PDB entry 7LFI | X-ray diffraction, 1.70 A resolution | chains A and C of the 3 polymer chains in the assembly

[Chain A]
Molecule: Histocompatibility 2, M region locus 3
From: Mus musculus
Notes: engineered mutation(s): G299 deletion
UniProt: Q31093 (Q31093_MOUSE); aligned to UniProt positions 25-300 over residues 1-276 (the alignment contains insertions or deletions, so no single offset holds)
Sequence (282 residues; numbered 1 to 282; the number before each row is that of its first residue):
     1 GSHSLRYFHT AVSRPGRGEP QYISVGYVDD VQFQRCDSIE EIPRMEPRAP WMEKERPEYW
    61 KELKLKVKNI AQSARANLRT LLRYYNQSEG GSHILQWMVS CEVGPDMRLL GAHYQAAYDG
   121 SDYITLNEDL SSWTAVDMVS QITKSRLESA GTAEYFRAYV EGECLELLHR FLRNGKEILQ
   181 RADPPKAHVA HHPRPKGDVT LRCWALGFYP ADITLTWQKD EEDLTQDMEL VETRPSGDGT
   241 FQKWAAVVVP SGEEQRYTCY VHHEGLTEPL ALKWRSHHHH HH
Disordered / not traced: 276-282
Construct notes: expression tag (277-282)
Cystine bridges: Cys101-Cys164, Cys203-Cys259
Glycans and other covalent adducts: N-acetylglucosamine (NAG) linked to Asn86
Ion coordination: Na+ near Gln96 (its only coordinating residue here)

[Chain C]
Molecule: Heptapeptide from NADH-ubiquinone oxidoreductase chain 1
Notes: EC 7.1.1.2; fragment: First seven amino-terminal residues
UniProt: P03888 (NU1M_MOUSE); numbering as in UniProt (aligned over 1-7)
Sequence (7 residues; numbered 1 to 7; the number before each row is that of its first residue):
     1 MFFINIL
Modified residues: Met1 (N-formylmethionine; FME)

[How chain A and chain C interact]
Residue-residue contacts (42):
  Tyr7(A) - Met1(C)
  His9(A) - Met1(C)
  Tyr22(A) - Met1(C)
  Ser24(A) - Met1(C)
  Leu63(A) - Met1(C)
  Lys66(A) - Met1(C)
  Val67(A) - Met1(C)
  Ile70(A) - Met1(C)
  Ile70(A) - Phe2(C)
  Ile70(A) - Phe3(C)  hydrophobic
  Ser73(A) - Phe3(C)
  Ala74(A) - Phe3(C)  hydrophobic
  Asn77(A) - Phe3(C)
  Asn77(A) - Ile4(C)
  Asn77(A) - Asn5(C)  hydrogen bond
  Asn77(A) - Ile6(C)  hydrogen bond (side chain-backbone)
  Thr80(A) - Leu7(C)
  Leu81(A) - Leu7(C)  hydrophobic
  Tyr84(A) - Leu7(C)  hydrophobic
  Trp97(A) - Phe2(C)  hydrogen bond (side chain-backbone)
  Trp97(A) - Phe3(C)  hydrophobic
  Val99(A) - Met1(C)
  Val99(A) - Phe2(C)
  Tyr114(A) - Phe2(C)
  Tyr114(A) - Phe3(C)
  Tyr114(A) - Ile4(C)  hydrogen bond (side chain-backbone)
  Tyr123(A) - Ile6(C)  hydrophobic
  Trp133(A) - Ile4(C)  hydrophobic
  Val139(A) - Leu7(C)  hydrophobic
  Ile142(A) - Leu7(C)  hydrophobic
  Thr143(A) - Ile6(C)  hydrogen bond (side chain-backbone)
  Thr143(A) - Leu7(C)
  Arg146(A) - Asn5(C)  hydrogen bond (side chain-backbone)
  Arg146(A) - Ile6(C)  hydrogen bond (side chain-backbone)
  Arg146(A) - Leu7(C)
  Leu147(A) - Ile4(C)  hydrophobic
  Leu147(A) - Asn5(C)
  Thr152(A) - Ile4(C)
  Tyr155(A) - Phe2(C)
  Phe156(A) - Phe2(C)
  Tyr159(A) - Met1(C)  hydrogen bond (side chain-backbone)
  Tyr159(A) - Phe2(C)  hydrophobic
Also at the interface, not in a pair above, chain A (32 interface residues in all): Gln34, Cys36, Leu95, Glu163

[Overview]
Chain A and chain C form an interface of 32 and 7 residues respectively; the contacts include 8 hydrogen
bonds. Among the polar pairs are Asn77(A)-Asn5(C), Asn77(A)-Ile6(C) and Trp97(A)-Phe2(C). N-acetylglucosamine
is covalently linked to Asn86(A).
Chain A is Histocompatibility 2, M region locus 3 (Mus musculus) and chain C is Heptapeptide from
NADH-ubiquinone oxidoreductase chain 1; the structure, MODEL OF MHC CLASS Ib H2-M3 WITH MOUSE ND1 N-TERMINAL
HEPTAPEPTIDE REFINED AT 1.70 ANGSTROMS RESOLUTION, was determined by X-ray diffraction together with 7LFJ,
7LFK, 7LFL and 7LFM from the same study.
